Entry 7L3L (X-ray diffraction, 2.80 A resolution); this record covers chains A and B.

[Chain A]
Name: TNF receptor-associated factor 5
Organism: Homo sapiens
Reference sequence: O00463 (TRAF5_HUMAN); numbering as in UniProt (aligned over 23-164)
Sequence (142 residues; row label = number of the first residue in the row):
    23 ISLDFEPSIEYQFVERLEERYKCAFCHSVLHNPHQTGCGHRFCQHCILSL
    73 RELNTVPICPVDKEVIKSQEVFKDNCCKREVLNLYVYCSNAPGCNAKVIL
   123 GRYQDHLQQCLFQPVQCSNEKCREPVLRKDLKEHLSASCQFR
Not modelled in the structure: 23
Metal / ion sites: Zn2+ site 1: C45, C48, C65, C68; Zn2+ site 2: C60, H62, C81, D84; Zn2+ site 3: C110, C116, H128, C132; Zn2+ site 4: C144, C161
Curated features (UniProtKB/Swiss-Prot):
  - zinc finger: C45 to K85 (RING-type), D127 (TRAF-type 1)

[Chain B]
Name: TNF receptor-associated factor 6
Organism: Homo sapiens
Notes: EC 2.3.2.27
Reference sequence: Q9Y4K3 (TRAF6_HUMAN); residue numbers follow UniProt; this construct covers 52-158
Sequence (107 residues; row label = number of the first residue in the row):
    52 EIQGYDVEFDPPLESKYECPICLMALREAVQTPCGHRFCKACIIKSIRDA
   102 GHKCPVDNEILLENQLFPDNFAKREILSLMVKCPNEGCLHKMELRHLEDH
   152 QAHCEFA
Metal / ion sites: Zn2+ site 1: C70, C73, C90, C93; Zn2+ site 2: C85, C105, D108; Zn2+ site 3: C134, C139, H151, C155
Curated features (UniProtKB/Swiss-Prot):
  - zinc finger: C70 to N109 (RING-type), D150 (TRAF-type 1)
  - cross-link (Glycyl lysine isopeptide (Lys-Gly)): K124 (interchain with G-Cter in SUMO), K142 (interchain with G-Cter in SUMO)
  - mutagenesis: D57 (D57K: Loss of interaction with UBE2N), C70 (C70A: Loss of ligase activity, autoubiquitination and signaling capacity), I72 (I72D: Loss of interaction with UBE2N. Has no effect on TRAF3IP2-mediated 'Lys-63'-linked polyubiquitination), L74 (L74E/K: Loss of interaction with UBE2N), R88 (R88A: Loss of TRAF6 homodimerization and impaired polyubiquitin synthesis. Loss of TRAF6 homodimerization and impaired polyubiquitin synthesis; when associated with A-122), F118 (F118A: Loss of TRAF6 homodimerization and impaired polyubiquitin synthesis; F118W: Partially impaired polyubiquitin synthesis; F118Y: Partially impaired polyubiquitin synthesis), F122 (F122A: Loss of TRAF6 homodimerization and partially impaired polyubiquitin synthesis. Loss of TRAF6 homodimerization and impaired polyubiquitin synthesis; when associated with A-88), K124 (K124R: Loss of SUMO1-modification and c-myb-mediated transcriptional repressive activation. Loss of TRAF3IP2-mediated 'Lys-63'-linked polyubiquitination), K142 (K142R: Loss of SUMO1-modification and c-myb-mediated transcriptional repressive activation)

[How chain A and chain B interact]
Residue-residue contacts (34):
  R42(A) - E65(B)  salt bridge
  R42(A) - K67(B)
  R42(A) - Y68(B)
  R42(A) - F122(B)
  R42(A) - E126(B)  salt bridge
  Y43(A) - K67(B)
  Q57(A) - P119(B)
  Q57(A) - D120(B)  hydrogen bond
  Q57(A) - N121(B)  hydrogen bond (side chain-backbone)
  Q57(A) - F122(B)  hydrogen bond (side chain-backbone)
  G59(A) - N121(B)  hydrogen bond (backbone-side chain)
  C60(A) - R125(B)  hydrogen bond (backbone-side chain)
  G61(A) - N121(B)
  G61(A) - F122(B)
  G61(A) - R125(B)  hydrogen bond (backbone-side chain)
  H62(A) - R125(B)
  R63(A) - R88(B)
  R63(A) - F122(B)
  Q91(A) - F118(B)
  V93(A) - F118(B)
  F94(A) - Q82(B)
  F94(A) - F118(B)  hydrophobic
  F94(A) - P119(B)
  D96(A) - Q82(B)  hydrogen bond
  N97(A) - Q82(B)  hydrogen bond (backbone-side chain)
  N97(A) - P84(B)  hydrogen bond (side chain-backbone)
  C98(A) - Q82(B)  hydrogen bond (backbone-side chain)
  C98(A) - G86(B)
  C98(A) - R88(B)  hydrogen bond
  R101(A) - C85(B)  hydrogen bond (side chain-backbone)
  R101(A) - G86(B)  hydrogen bond (side chain-backbone)
  R101(A) - H87(B)
  E102(A) - K67(B)
  E102(A) - R88(B)  salt bridge
Also at the interface, not in a pair above, chain A (19 interface residues in all): E92, K95, C99

[In short]
19 residues of chain A and 16 residues of chain B are in contact; the contacts include 13 hydrogen bonds and 3
salt bridges. Polar contacts include R42(A)-E65(B), R42(A)-E126(B) and E102(A)-R88(B). Curated annotation
(UniProt) lists 9 mutagenesis sites on chain B.
Here chain A is TNF receptor-associated factor 5 and chain B is TNF receptor-associated factor 6, both from
Homo sapiens. Entry 7L3L (Structure of TRAF5 and TRAF6 RING Hetero dimer) was determined by X-ray diffraction.
